9OK3 - chains A and C of the 6 polymer chains in the assembly; structure by electron microscopy, 3.74 A resolution.

Chain A:
Protein: Syntaxin-1A
Organism: Rattus norvegicus
UniProt: P32851 (STX1A_RAT); numbering as in UniProt (aligned over 1-267)
Amino-acid sequence (267 residues; each row starts with the number of its first residue):
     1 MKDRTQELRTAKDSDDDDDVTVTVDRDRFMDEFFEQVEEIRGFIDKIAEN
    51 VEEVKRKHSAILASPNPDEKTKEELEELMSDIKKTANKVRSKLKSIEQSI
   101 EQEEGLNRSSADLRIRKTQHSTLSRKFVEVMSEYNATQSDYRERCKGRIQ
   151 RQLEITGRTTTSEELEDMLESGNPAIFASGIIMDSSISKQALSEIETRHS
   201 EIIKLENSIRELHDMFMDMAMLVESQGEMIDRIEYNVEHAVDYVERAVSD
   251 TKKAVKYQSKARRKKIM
Disordered / not traced: 1-187, 260-267
Curated features (UniProtKB/Swiss-Prot):
  - site: Lys253, Ala254 (Microbial infection: Cleavage)
  - modified residue (Phosphoserine): Ser14, Ser64, Ser95, Ser188
  - cross-link (Glycyl lysine isopeptide (Lys-Gly)): Lys252 (interchain with G-Cter in SUMO), Lys253 (interchain with G-Cter in SUMO), Lys256 (interchain with G-Cter in SUMO)

Chain C:
Protein: Synaptosomal-associated protein 25
Organism: Rattus norvegicus
UniProt: P60881 (SNP25_RAT); residue numbers follow UniProt; this construct covers 1-206
Amino-acid sequence (222 residues; each row starts with the number of its first residue; numbers below 1 keep their minus sign (Met-15 is residue -15)):
   -15 MGSSHHHHHHSQDPNSMAEDADMRNELEEMQRRADQLADESLESTRRMLQ
    35 LVEESKDAGIRTLVMLDEQGEQLERIEEGMDQINKDMKEAEKNLTDLGKF
    85 AGLAVAPANKLKSSDAYKKAWGNNQDGVVASQPARVVDEREQMAISGGFI
   135 RRVTNDARENEMDENLEQVSGIIGNLRHMALDMGNEIDTQNRQIDRIMEK
   185 ADSNKTRIDEANQRATKMLGSG
Disordered / not traced: -15 to 0, 83-129, 205-206
Sequence notes: initiating methionine (-15); expression tag (-14 to 0); conflict Ala85 (Cys in P60881), Ala88 (Cys in P60881), Ala90 (Cys in P60881), Ala92 (Cys in P60881)
Curated features (UniProtKB/Swiss-Prot):
  - region: Gly111 to Val120 (Interaction with ZDHHC13 and ZDHHC17)
  - site ((Microbial infection) Cleavage): Arg180, Ile181, Gln197, Arg198
  - modified residue: Thr138 (Phosphothreonine), Ser154 (Phosphoserine), Ser187 (Phosphoserine)
  - mutagenesis: Val113 (V113A: Inhibits interaction with ZDHHC13 and ZDHHC17), Gln116 (Q116A: Inhibits interaction with ZDHHC13 and ZDHHC17), Pro117 (P117A: Inhibits interaction with ZDHHC13 and ZDHHC17)

How chain A and chain C interact:
Contacting residue pairs (40; chain A residue first):
  Lys189(A) - Leu11(C)
  Lys189(A) - Met14(C)
  Ala191(A) - Val137(C)
  Leu192(A) - Met14(C)  hydrophobic
  Glu194(A) - Arg135(C)  salt bridge
  Ile195(A) - Val137(C)  hydrophobic
  Glu196(A) - Arg17(C)  salt bridge
  Arg198(A) - Ile134(C)
  Arg198(A) - Arg135(C)  hydrogen bond (side chain-backbone)
  Arg198(A) - Val137(C)
  Arg198(A) - Glu143(C)  salt bridge
  Arg198(A) - Met146(C)
  His199(A) - Leu21(C)
  Ile202(A) - Ser25(C)
  Ile203(A) - Ser28(C)
  Glu206(A) - Ser28(C)  hydrogen bond
  Glu206(A) - Arg31(C)  salt bridge
  Glu206(A) - Met32(C)
  Ile209(A) - Met32(C)  hydrophobic
  Ile209(A) - Val36(C)  hydrophobic
  Arg210(A) - Arg31(C)
  His213(A) - Leu35(C)
  His213(A) - Ser39(C)
  Phe216(A) - Gly43(C)
  Val223(A) - Thr46(C)
  Val223(A) - Gln53(C)  hydrogen bond (backbone-side chain)
  Gln226(A) - Gln53(C)
  Gly227(A) - Gln53(C)
  Ile230(A) - Gln53(C)
  Ile230(A) - Gln56(C)
  Asp231(A) - Gln56(C)  hydrogen bond
  Ile233(A) - Ile60(C)  hydrophobic
  Glu234(A) - Gln56(C)
  Glu234(A) - Arg59(C)  salt bridge
  Val237(A) - Ile60(C)  hydrophobic
  Val237(A) - Met64(C)  hydrophobic
  Ala240(A) - Ile67(C)
  Val241(A) - Ile67(C)  hydrophobic
  Val248(A) - Ala74(C)  hydrophobic
  Val255(A) - Leu81(C)  hydrophobic
Other interface residues (no listed pair), chain A (36 interface residues in all): Ser193, Glu201, Leu205, Met217, Met219, Ala220, Glu224, Val244, Thr251
Other interface residues (no listed pair), chain C (42 interface residues in all): Glu10, Ala18, Glu24, Thr29, Glu38, Ala42, Met49, Leu50, Gly63, Gln66, Asp70, Glu73, Asn77, Arg136, Val153, Met167

Overview:
36 residues of chain A face 42 of chain C across their interface; the contacts include 4 hydrogen bonds and 5
salt bridges. Polar pairs include Glu194(A)-Arg135(C), Glu196(A)-Arg17(C) and Arg198(A)-Glu143(C). From
UniProt: 3 mutagenesis sites on chain C.
Chain A is Syntaxin-1A and chain C is Synaptosomal-associated protein 25, both from Rattus norvegicus; the
structure, 21bin20S complex (NSF-alphaSNAP-2:1 syntaxin-1a:SNAP-25), 3:2:1 alphaSNAP-syntaxin-1a-SNAP-25
subcomplex local refinement, non-hydrolyzing, class 13, was determined by electron microscopy, deposited
together with 9OJR, 9OJU, 9OJZ, 9OK5, 9OKC, 9OLJ and 17 further entries.
